8K35 - chains G and F of the 24 polymer chains in the assembly; structure by electron microscopy, 3.44 A resolution.

# Chain G
Molecule: Tail tip protein L
Organism: Escherichia phage Lambda
UniProtKB: P03738 (TIPL_LAMBD); residue numbers follow UniProt; this construct covers 1-232
Sequence (232 residues; numbered 1 to 232; the number before each row is that of its first residue):
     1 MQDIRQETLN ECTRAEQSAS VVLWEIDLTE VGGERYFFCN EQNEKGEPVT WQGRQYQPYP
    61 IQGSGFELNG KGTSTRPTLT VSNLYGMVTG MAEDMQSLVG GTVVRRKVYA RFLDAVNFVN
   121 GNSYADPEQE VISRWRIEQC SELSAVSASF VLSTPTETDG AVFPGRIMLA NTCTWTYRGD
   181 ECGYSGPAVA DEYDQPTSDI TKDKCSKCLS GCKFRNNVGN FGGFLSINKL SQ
UniProt features mapped onto this chain:
  - binding site ([4Fe-4S] cluster): Cys173, Cys182, Cys205, Cys212
  - mutagenesis: Cys173 (C173S: Complete loss of tail assembly), Cys182 (C182S: Complete loss of tail assembly), Cys205 (C205S: Complete loss of tail assembly), Cys212 (C212S: 96% loss of tail assembly)
Ion coordination: 4Fe-4S cluster Fe: Cys173, Cys182, Cys205, Cys212
Residues lining bound ligands: 4Fe-4S cluster (SF4): Cys173, Trp175, Tyr177, Cys182, Cys205, Lys207, Cys208, Cys212, Arg215, Asn217, Asn220, Phe221, Gly222
From the paper describing this entry:
  - 4Fe-4S cluster coordination: Cys173, Cys182, Cys205, Cys212

# Chain F
Molecule: Tail tip protein M
Organism: Escherichia phage Lambda
UniProtKB: P03737 (TIPM_LAMBD); residue numbers follow UniProt; this construct covers 1-109
Sequence (109 residues; each row starts with the number of its first residue):
     1 MKTFRWKVKP GMDVASVPSV RKVRFGDGYS QRAPAGLNAN LKTYSVTLSV PREEATVLES
    61 FLEEHGGWKS FLWTPPYEWR QIKVTCAKWS SRVSMLRVEF SAEFEQVVN

# Interface between chain G and chain F
Contacting residue pairs - 21 pairs, chain G then chain F:
  Asn40(G) with Phe25(F); Gly28(F); Tyr29(F), hydrogen bond (backbone-backbone)
  Glu41(G) with Gly28(F)
  Gln42(G) with Tyr29(F)
  Pro58(G) with Tyr29(F)
  Tyr59(G) with Gln31(F)
  Pro60(G) with Phe25(F), hydrophobic; Tyr29(F); Gln31(F)
  Ile61(G) with Phe25(F)
  Gln62(G) with Phe25(F)
  Thr80(G) with Phe25(F)
  Ser82(G) with Val23(F); Gln31(F), hydrogen bond
  Leu84(G) with Arg21(F); Val23(F), hydrophobic; Gln31(F)
  Tyr85(G) with Arg32(F), hydrogen bond (side chain-backbone)
  Val146(G) with Arg21(F); Val23(F)
Other interface residues (no listed pair), chain G (14 interface residues in all): Ala145
Other interface residues (no listed pair), chain F (8 interface residues in all): Ala33

# Summary
Chain G and chain F form an interface of 14 and 8 residues respectively, with 3 hydrogen bonds. Polar contacts
include Ser82(G)-Gln31(F), Tyr85(G)-Arg32(F) and Asn40(G)-Tyr29(F). Bound to chain G: 4Fe-4S cluster. UniProt
lists 4 [4Fe-4S] cluster-binding residues and 4 mutagenesis sites on chain G. The paper reports 4Fe-4S cluster
coordination by Cys173(G), Cys182(G) and Cys205(G) among others.
Here chain G is Tail tip protein L and chain F is Tail tip protein M, both from Escherichia phage Lambda.
Entry 8K35 (Structure of the bacteriophage lambda tail tip complex) was determined by electron microscopy
together with 8K36, 8K37, 8K38 and 8K39 from the same study.
